1Z3Z - chain A; structure by X-ray diffraction, 2.90 A resolution.

[Chain A]
Protein: dialkylglycine decarboxylase
Organism: Burkholderia cepacia
Notes: EC 4.1.1.64
UniProt: P16932 (DGDA_BURCE); residues 3-433 here correspond to UniProt positions 2-432 (UniProt number = residue number - 1)
Sequence (431 residues; numbered 3 to 433; the number before each row is that of its first residue):
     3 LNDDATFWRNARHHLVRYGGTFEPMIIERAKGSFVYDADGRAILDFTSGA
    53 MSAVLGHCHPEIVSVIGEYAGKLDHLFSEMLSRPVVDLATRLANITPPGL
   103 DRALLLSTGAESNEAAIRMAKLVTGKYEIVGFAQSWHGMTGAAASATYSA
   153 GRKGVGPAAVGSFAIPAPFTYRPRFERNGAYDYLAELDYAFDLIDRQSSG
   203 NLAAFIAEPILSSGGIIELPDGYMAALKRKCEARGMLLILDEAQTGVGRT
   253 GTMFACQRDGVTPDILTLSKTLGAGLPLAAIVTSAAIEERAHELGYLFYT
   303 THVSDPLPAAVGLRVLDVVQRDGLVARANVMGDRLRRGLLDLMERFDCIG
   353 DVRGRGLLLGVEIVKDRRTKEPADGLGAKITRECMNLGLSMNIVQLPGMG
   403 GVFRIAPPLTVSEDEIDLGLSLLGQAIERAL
Sequence notes: engineered mutation A52 (Gln51 in P16932)
Covalently attached groups: pyridoxal phosphate (PLP) linked to K272
Ion coordination: K+: L78, S80, T303, V305, D307; Na+: A95, T98, P99, L102
Small-molecule neighbours: pyridoxal phosphate (PLP): T110, G111, A112, N115, W138, H139, G140, E210, D243, A245, Q246
From the paper describing this entry:
  - binding site for pyridoxal phosphate: K272
  - mutagenesis - Q52A: decreased catalytic activity on AIB
  - mutagenesis - Q52A (8700-fold): decreased catalytic activity on L-alanine
  - mutagenesis - Q52A (1900-fold): decreased catalytic activity on pyruvate
  - mutagenesis - Q52A (30-fold): decreased binding to PMP
  - catalytic residues: K272 (proposed by the authors, not directly observed)

[Summary]
Covalently linked pyridoxal phosphate: at K272. The K+ site is built by L78, S80, T303, V305 and D307. A95,
T98, P99 and L102 coordinate Na+. The paper reports the catalytic residue K272; Q52A reduces catalytic
activity on AIB.
Chain A is dialkylglycine decarboxylase (Burkholderia cepacia); the structure, The crystal structure of a DGD
mutant: Q52A, was determined by X-ray diffraction, deposited together with 1ZC9.
